3J96 - chains G and L of the 13 polymer chains in the assembly; structure by electron microscopy, 7.60 A resolution (low resolution: residue-level contacts below are approximate; hydrogen-bond / salt-bridge calls are withheld).

[Chain G]
Protein: Alpha-soluble NSF attachment protein
From: Rattus norvegicus
Reference sequence: P54921 (SNAA_RAT); numbering as in UniProt (aligned over 1-295)
Amino-acid sequence (297 residues; numbered -1 to 295; the number before each row is that of its first residue; numbers below 1 keep their minus sign (Gly-1 is residue -1)):
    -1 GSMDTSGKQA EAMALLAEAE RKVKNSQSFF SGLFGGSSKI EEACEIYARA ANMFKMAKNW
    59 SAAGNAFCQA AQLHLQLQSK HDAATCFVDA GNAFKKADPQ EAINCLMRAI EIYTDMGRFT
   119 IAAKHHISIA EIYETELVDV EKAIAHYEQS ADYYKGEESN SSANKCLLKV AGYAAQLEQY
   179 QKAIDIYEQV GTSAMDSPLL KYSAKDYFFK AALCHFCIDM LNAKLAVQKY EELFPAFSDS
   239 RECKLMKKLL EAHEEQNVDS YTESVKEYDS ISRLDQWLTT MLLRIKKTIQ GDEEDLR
Not modelled in the structure: -1 to 7, 294-295
Differences from the reference sequence: expression tag (-1 to 0)
From the paper describing this entry:
  - mutagenesis - D217A/E249K/E252K/E253K: decreased catalytic activity on SNARE complex disassembly
  - mutagenesis - K122E/K163E: abolished catalytic activity
  - mutagenesis - K203E/R239E: decreased catalytic activity

[Chain L]
Protein: Syntaxin-1A
From: Rattus norvegicus
Reference sequence: P32851 (STX1A_RAT); numbering as in UniProt (aligned over 191-256)
Amino-acid sequence (67 residues; row label = number of the first residue in the row):
   190 MALSEIETRH SEIIKLENSI RELHDMFMDM AMLVESQGEM IDRIEYNVEH AVDYVERAVS
   250 DTKKAVK
Not modelled in the structure: 190
Differences from the reference sequence: expression tag (190)
UniProt features mapped onto this chain:
  - site: Lys253, Ala254 (Microbial infection: Cleavage)
  - cross-link (Glycyl lysine isopeptide (Lys-Gly)): Lys252 (interchain with G-Cter in SUMO), Lys253 (interchain with G-Cter in SUMO), Lys256 (interchain with G-Cter in SUMO)

[How chain G and chain L interact]
Pairs across the interface (11):
  Ser157(G) with Glu228(L)
  Ser159(G) with Met221(L); Ser225(L); Glu228(L)
  Ser160(G) with Glu228(L)
  Leu197(G) with Glu224(L)
  Tyr200(G) with Met217(L)
  Ser201(G) with Met217(L)
  Phe235(G) with Arg210(L)
  Arg239(G) with Arg210(L)
  Ile269(G) with Asn207(L)
Other interface residues (no listed pair), chain G (12 interface residues in all): Asn158, Leu198, Ser238
Other interface residues (no listed pair), chain L (9 interface residues in all): His213, Asp214
The authors on this interface:
  - interface residues, chain G: Arg239(G)

[In short]
12 residues of chain G face 9 of chain L across their interface. From the paper: D217A/E249K/E252K/E253K of
chain G reduce catalytic activity on SNARE complex disassembly; the interface residue Arg239(G); 3
substitutions were tested in all.
Chain G is Alpha-soluble NSF attachment protein and chain L is Syntaxin-1A, both from Rattus norvegicus; the
structure, Structure of 20S supercomplex, was determined by electron microscopy (same publication as 3J94,
3J95, 3J97, 3J98 and 3J99).
